7NLH - chains A and B; structure by X-ray diffraction, 2.80 A resolution.

== Chain A (and B) ==
Molecule: Ty1 Gag p22
From: Saccharomyces cerevisiae
Notes: chain B of this document is another copy of the same molecule, construct and numbering; everything in this record applies to it too
Reference sequence: P08405 (TY1A_YEASX); residues 249-355 here = UniProt positions 249-355
Sequence (116 residues; each row starts with the number of its first residue):
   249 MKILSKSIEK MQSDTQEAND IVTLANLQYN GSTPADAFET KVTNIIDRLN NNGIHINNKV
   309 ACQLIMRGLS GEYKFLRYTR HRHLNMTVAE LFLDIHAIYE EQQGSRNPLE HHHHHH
Unresolved in the structure: 249-260, 351-364 (chain B: 249-260, 352-364)
Sequence notes: expression tag (356-364)
Reported in the primary citation:
  - self-association interface (contacts with another copy of this molecule); pairs are residue here / residue on that copy: E265-K307 (salt bridge), A273-A273 (hydrophobic contact), A266, I269, V270, A273, I302, I304, V308, L312, F323, Y326, T327, A345, I346
  - mutagenesis - F323D, F323S: unchanged expression
  - mutagenesis - I269S, A273M: decreased expression
  - mutagenesis - F323S: decreased binding to higher-order association
  - mutagenesis - I269K, I269S, A273D, A273M, A273Q: abolished stability
  - mutagenesis - I269F (Kd 0.74 uM), A273V (Kd 0.34 uM): unchanged binding to monomer-dimer equilibrium
  - mutagenesis - I269F (45.1 +/- 0.3 degC), A273V (45.8 +/- 0.2 degC): decreased stability
  - mutagenesis - A273C: unchanged binding to dimers

== How chain A and chain B interact ==
Residue-residue contacts (32):
  D262(A) - K307(B)  hydrogen bond (backbone-side chain)
  D262(A) - Q311(B)  hydrogen bond (backbone-side chain)
  T263(A) - Q311(B)  hydrogen bond
  E265(A) - K307(B)  salt bridge
  E265(A) - V308(B)
  A266(A) - V308(B)
  A266(A) - Q311(B)
  A266(A) - L312(B)
  I269(A) - I304(B)  hydrophobic
  I269(A) - V308(B)  hydrophobic
  V270(A) - A273(B)
  V270(A) - L312(B)  hydrophobic
  V270(A) - R315(B)
  A273(A) - I269(B)  hydrophobic
  A273(A) - V270(B)
  A273(A) - A273(B)  hydrophobic
  N274(A) - N274(B)  hydrogen bond
  I302(A) - H303(B)
  H303(A) - G301(B)
  H303(A) - I302(B)
  I304(A) - I269(B)  hydrophobic
  I304(A) - I302(B)  hydrophobic
  K307(A) - D262(B)
  K307(A) - E265(B)  salt bridge
  V308(A) - E265(B)
  V308(A) - A266(B)
  Q311(A) - D262(B)  hydrogen bond (side chain-backbone)
  Q311(A) - T263(B)
  Q311(A) - A266(B)
  L312(A) - A266(B)
  L312(A) - V270(B)  hydrophobic
  R315(A) - V270(B)
Interface residues without a listed pair, chain A (18 interface residues in all): G301, L332
Interface residues without a listed pair, chain B (18 interface residues in all): L332

== Overview ==
Chain A and chain B each contribute 18 residues to their interface, with 5 hydrogen bonds and 2 salt bridges.
Polar pairs include E265(A)-K307(B), D262(A)-K307(B) and D262(A)-Q311(B). From the paper: I269K, I269S and
A273D of chain A, among others, abolish stability; a self-association interface involving E265(A), A266(A) and
I269(A) among others; 10 substitutions were tested in all.
Both chains are Ty1 Gag p22 (Saccharomyces cerevisiae). Entry 7NLH (S. cerevisiae Ty1 p22 restriction factor,
Gag CA-CTD, AUG1 variant) was determined by X-ray diffraction (same publication as 7NLG).
